Entry 7Z23 (electron microscopy, 3.98 A resolution); this record covers chains B and C of the 6 polymer chains in the assembly.

Chain B (and C):
Name: Gap junction alpha-1 protein
Source organism: Homo sapiens
Notes: chain C of this document is another copy of the same molecule, construct and numbering; everything in this record applies to it too
UniProt: P17302 (CXA1_HUMAN); residues 1-382 here = UniProt positions 1-382
Sequence (382 residues; row label = number of the first residue in the row):
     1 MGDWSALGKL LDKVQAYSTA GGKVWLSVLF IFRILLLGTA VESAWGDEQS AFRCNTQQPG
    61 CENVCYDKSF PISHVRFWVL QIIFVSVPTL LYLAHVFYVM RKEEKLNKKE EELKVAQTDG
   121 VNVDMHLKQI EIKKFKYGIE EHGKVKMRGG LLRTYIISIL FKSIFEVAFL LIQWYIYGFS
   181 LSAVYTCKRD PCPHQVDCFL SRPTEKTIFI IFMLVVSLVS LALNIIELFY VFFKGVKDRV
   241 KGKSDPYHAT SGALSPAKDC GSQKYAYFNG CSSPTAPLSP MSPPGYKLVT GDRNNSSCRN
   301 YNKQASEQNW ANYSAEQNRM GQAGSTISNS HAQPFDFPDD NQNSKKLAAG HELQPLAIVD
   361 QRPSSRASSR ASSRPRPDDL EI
Disordered / not traced: 1, 106-150, 236-382
Swiss-Prot annotation at these positions:
  - modified residue: S5 (Phosphoserine), Y247 (Phosphotyrosine), S255 (Phosphoserine), S262 (Phosphoserine), C271 (S-nitrosocysteine), T275 (Phosphothreonine), S306 (Phosphoserine), S314 (Phosphoserine), S325 (Phosphoserine), T326 (Phosphothreonine), S328 (Phosphoserine), S330 (Phosphoserine), S344 (Phosphoserine), S365 (Phosphoserine), S368 (Phosphoserine), S369 (Phosphoserine), S373 (Phosphoserine)
  - cross-link (Glycyl lysine isopeptide (Lys-Gly)): K144 (interchain with G-Cter in SUMO), K237 (interchain with G-Cter in SUMO)
  - natural variant: G2 (G2V: In ODDD), L7 (L7V: In ODDD), G8 (G8V: In PPKCA1), L11 (L11I: In ODDD; L11P: In ODDD), Y17 (Y17S: In ODDD), S18 (S18P: In ODDD), G21 (G21R: In ODDD), G22 (G22E: In ODDD), K23 (K23T: In ODDD), S27 (S27P: In ODDD), I31 (I31M: In ODDD), A40 (A40V: In ODDD), 43 further natural variant entries in UniProt
Cystine bridges: C54-C198, C61-C192, C65-C187
Reported in the primary citation:
  - disease-associated variants - Y17S, G21R, L90V: decreased localization (citing earlier work)
  - disease-associated variants - L11I, S18P, G22E, K23T, S27P, I31M, V96M, Y98C (citing earlier work)

How chain B and chain C interact:
Contacting residue pairs - 32 pairs, chain B then chain C:
  G2(B) with G2(C)
  P59(B) with R53(C); F199(C)
  G60(B) with R53(C); F199(C)
  E62(B) with R53(C), salt bridge
  N63(B) with L200(C), hydrogen bond (side chain-backbone); S201(C), hydrogen bond (side chain-backbone); R202(C), hydrogen bond (backbone-side chain)
  Y66(B) with R202(C), hydrogen bond (backbone-side chain)
  D67(B) with R202(C), salt bridge; P203(C); T204(C), hydrogen bond
  F70(B) with R202(C)
  P71(B) with T204(C), hydrogen bond (backbone-side chain); E205(C)
  I72(B) with E205(C); I208(C), hydrophobic
  S73(B) with E205(C)
  R76(B) with A40(C), hydrogen bond (side chain-backbone); S43(C), hydrogen bond; A44(C); E205(C); F209(C)
  I83(B) with F32(C), hydrophobic; L35(C), hydrophobic; L36(C), hydrophobic
  V87(B) with V28(C), hydrophobic
  L91(B) with V24(C)
  A94(B) with V24(C), hydrophobic
  Y98(B) with V24(C), hydrophobic
  R101(B) with D12(C), salt bridge
Interface residues without a listed pair, chain B (22 interface residues in all): D3, L80, L90, H95
Interface residues without a listed pair, chain C (23 interface residues in all): G8, V41, N55

Overview:
22 residues of chain B and 23 residues of chain C are in contact, with 8 hydrogen bonds and 3 salt bridges.
Polar contacts include E62(B)-R53(C), D67(B)-R202(C) and R101(B)-D12(C). The paper reports that Y17S, G21R and
L90V of chain B reduce localization.
Chain B and chain C are both Gap junction alpha-1 protein (Homo sapiens); the structure, Connexin43 hemi
channel in nanodisc, was determined by electron microscopy (same publication as 7Z1T and 7Z22).
